Entry 7OHC (electron microscopy, 2.50 A resolution); this record covers chains A and I of the 10 polymer chains in the assembly.

[Chain A]
Protein: Histone H3.2
From: Xenopus laevis
UniProtKB: P84233 (H32_XENLA); residues 1-135 here correspond to UniProt positions 2-136 (UniProt number = residue number + 1)
Sequence (135 residues; each row starts with the number of its first residue):
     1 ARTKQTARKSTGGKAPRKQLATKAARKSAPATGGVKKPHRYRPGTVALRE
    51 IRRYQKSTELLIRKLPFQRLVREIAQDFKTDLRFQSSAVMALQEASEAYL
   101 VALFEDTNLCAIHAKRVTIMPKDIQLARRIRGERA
Not modelled in the structure: 1-37, 135
Differences from the reference sequence: conflict Ala102 (Gly103 in P84233)
Swiss-Prot annotation at these positions:
  - modified residue: Arg2 (Asymmetric dimethylarginine), Thr3 (Phosphothreonine), Lys4 (Allysine), Gln5 (5-glutamyl dopamine), Thr6 (Phosphothreonine), Arg8 (Citrulline), Lys9 (N6,N6,N6-trimethyllysine), Ser10 (ADP-ribosylserine), Thr11 (Phosphothreonine), Lys14 (N6-(2-hydroxyisobutyryl)lysine), Arg17 (Asymmetric dimethylarginine), Lys18 (N6-(2-hydroxyisobutyryl)lysine), Lys23 (N6-(2-hydroxyisobutyryl)lysine), Arg26 (Citrulline), Lys27 (N6,N6,N6-trimethyllysine), Ser28 (ADP-ribosylserine), Lys36 (N6,N6,N6-trimethyllysine), Lys37 (N6-methyllysine), Tyr41 (Phosphotyrosine), Lys56 (N6,N6,N6-trimethyllysine) and 8 more in UniProt
  - lipidation: Cys110 (S-palmitoyl cysteine)

[Chain I]
Molecule: 145-nt DNA strand
From: synthetic construct
Sequence (145 nucleotides; each row starts with the number of its first residue; numbers below 1 keep their minus sign (DA-72 is residue -72)):
   -72 ATCAGAATCCCGGTGCCGAGGCCGCTCAATTGGTCGTAGACAGCTCTAGC
   -22 ACCGCTTAAACGCACGTACGCGCTGTCCCCCGCGTTTTAACCGCCAAGGG
    28 GATTACTCCCTAGTCTCCAGGCACGTGTCAGATATATACATCGAT

[Interface between chain A and chain I]
Contacting residue pairs (22):
  His39(A) with DG70(I), sugar contact
  Arg40(A) with DG70(I), sugar contact; DA71(I), phosphate contact
  Tyr41(A) with DC69(I), phosphate contact; DG70(I), phosphate contact
  Arg42(A) with DA-5(I), salt bridge to the phosphate; DG70(I), hydrogen bond to the phosphate
  Thr45(A) with DG70(I), phosphate contact
  Arg72(A) with DC-23(I), salt bridge to the phosphate
  Arg83(A) with DC-23(I), phosphate contact
  Phe84(A) with DG-24(I), sugar contact; DC-23(I), hydrogen bond to the phosphate
  Gln85(A) with DG-24(I), phosphate contact
  Ser86(A) with DG-24(I), hydrogen bond to the phosphate
  Arg116(A) with DG-3(I), phosphate contact; DC-2(I), phosphate contact
  Val117(A) with DC-4(I), phosphate contact; DG-3(I), hydrogen bond to the phosphate
  Thr118(A) with DC-4(I), phosphate contact; DG-3(I), hydrogen bond to the phosphate
  Met120(A) with DC-2(I), phosphate contact
  Lys122(A) with DC-2(I), salt bridge to the phosphate
Interface residues without a listed pair, chain A (19 interface residues in all): Pro43, Arg63, Leu82, Lys115
Interface residues without a listed pair, chain I (11 interface residues in all): DA-14, DA-13

[Overview]
The interface between chain A and chain I involves 19 residues on one side and 11 on the other, with 5
hydrogen bonds and 3 salt bridges. Polar contacts include Arg42(A)-DG70(I), Phe84(A)-DC-23(I) and
Ser86(A)-DG-24(I).
Here chain A is Histone H3.2 (Xenopus laevis) and chain I is a 145-nt DNA strand (synthetic construct). Entry
7OHC (Cryo-EM structure of nucleosome core particle composed of the Widom 601 DNA sequence) was determined by
electron microscopy (same publication as 7OH9, 7OHA and 7OHB).
